Entry 9GU7 (X-ray diffraction, 1.35 A resolution); this record covers chain AAA.

== Chain AAA ==
Protein: Carbonic anhydrase 2
Organism: Homo sapiens
Notes: EC 4.2.1.1
Reference sequence: P00918 (CAH2_HUMAN); the author numbering skips numbers that UniProt does not, so the offset changes along the chain: 1-125 = UniProt 1-125; 127-261 = UniProt 126-260
Amino-acid sequence (260 residues; numbered 1 to 261; 1 number in that range is skipped by the numbering (no residue carries it; nothing is unmodelled there); the number before each row is that of its first residue):
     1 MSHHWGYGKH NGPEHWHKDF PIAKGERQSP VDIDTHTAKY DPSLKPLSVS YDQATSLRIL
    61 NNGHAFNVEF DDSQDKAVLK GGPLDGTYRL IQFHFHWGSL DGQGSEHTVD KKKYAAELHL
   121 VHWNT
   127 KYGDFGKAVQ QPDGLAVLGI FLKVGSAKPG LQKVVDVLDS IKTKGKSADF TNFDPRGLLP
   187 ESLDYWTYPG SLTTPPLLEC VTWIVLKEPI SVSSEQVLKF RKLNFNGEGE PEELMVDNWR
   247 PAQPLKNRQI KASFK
Unresolved in the structure: 1-2
Bound ions: Zn2+: His94, His96, His119 (together with N-phenyl-2-(1H-tetrazol-5-yl)acetamide)
Small-molecule neighbours: N-phenyl-2-(1H-tetrazol-5-yl)acetamide (A1IOX): Gln92, His94, His96, Glu106, His119, Val121, Phe131, Ser197, Leu198, Thr199, Thr200, Pro201, Pro202, Trp209
Curated features (UniProtKB/Swiss-Prot):
  - active site: His64 (Proton donor/acceptor)
  - binding site (Zn(2+)): His94, His96, His119
  - binding site (substrate): Thr199, Thr200
  - site: Tyr7 (Fine-tunes the proton-transfer properties of H-64), Asn62 (Fine-tunes the proton-transfer properties of H-64), Asn67 (Fine-tunes the proton-transfer properties of H-64), Gln92 (Involved in the binding of some activators, including histamine and L-histidine)
  - modified residue: Ser2 (N-acetylserine), Ser166 (Phosphoserine), Ser173 (Phosphoserine)

== Summary ==
Chain AAA binds N-phenyl-2-(1H-tetrazol-5-yl)acetamide. His94, His96 and His119 form the Zn2+ site. UniProt
lists active-site residue His64, 3 Zn2+-binding residues and substrate-binding residues Thr199 and Thr200.
Chain AAA is Carbonic anhydrase 2 (Homo sapiens); the structure, Human carbonic anhydrase II complexed with
N-phenyl-2-(1H-tetrazol-5-yl)acetamide, was determined by X-ray diffraction together with 9GUM and 9GUO from
the same study.
